PDB entry 3WZ5 | X-ray diffraction, 3.50 A resolution | chain A

Chain A:
Protein: DotI
Organism: Legionella pneumophila
Notes: fragment: periplasmic domain
Reference sequence: O54626 (O54626_LEGPN); residues 73-212 here = UniProt positions 73-212
Sequence (144 residues; row label = number of the first residue in the row):
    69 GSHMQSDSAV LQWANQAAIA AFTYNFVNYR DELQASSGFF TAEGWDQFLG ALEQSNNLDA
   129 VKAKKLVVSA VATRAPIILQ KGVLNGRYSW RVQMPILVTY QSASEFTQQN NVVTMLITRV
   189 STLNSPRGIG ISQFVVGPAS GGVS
Not modelled in the structure: 69-72, 208-212
Differences from the reference sequence: expression tag (69-72)
Modified residues: Mse-72 (selenomethionine); Mse-162 (selenomethionine; parent Met); Mse-183 (selenomethionine; parent Met)
From the paper describing this entry:
  - mutagenesis - D75A, W113A: decreased expression

In short:
From the paper: D75A and W113A reduce expression.
Chain A is DotI (Legionella pneumophila); the structure, Structure of the periplasmic domain of DotI (crystal
form II), was determined by X-ray diffraction (same publication as 3WZ3 and 3WZ4).
